PDB entry 9LAF | X-ray diffraction, 2.14 A resolution | chains B and C of the 3 polymer chains in the assembly

== Chain B ==
Molecule: Elongin-B
From: Homo sapiens
Reference sequence: Q15370 (ELOB_HUMAN); residues 1-104 here = UniProt positions 1-104
Chain sequence (104 residues; row label = number of the first residue in the row):
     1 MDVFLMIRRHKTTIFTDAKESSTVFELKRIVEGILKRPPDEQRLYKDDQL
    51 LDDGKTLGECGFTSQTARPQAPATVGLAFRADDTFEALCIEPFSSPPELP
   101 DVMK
Disordered / not traced: 82-84, 96-104
Curated features (UniProtKB/Swiss-Prot):
  - modified residue: Met1 (N-acetylmethionine), Thr84 (Phosphothreonine)

== Chain C ==
Molecule: Elongin-C
From: Homo sapiens
Reference sequence: Q15369 (ELOC_HUMAN); residue numbers follow UniProt; this construct covers 17-112
Chain sequence (96 residues; each row starts with the number of its first residue):
    17 MYVKLISSDGHEFIVKREHALTSGTIKAMLSGPGQFAENETNEVNFREIP
    67 SHVLSKVCMYFTYKVRYTNSSTEIPEFPIAPEIALELLMAANFLDC
Disordered / not traced: 48-55, 87

== Interface between chain B and chain C ==
Residue-residue contacts (42):
  Phe4(B) - Thr78(C)
  Arg8(B) - His27(C)
  Lys11(B) - Asp25(C)  hydrogen bond (side chain-backbone)
  Lys11(B) - His27(C)
  Lys11(B) - Glu28(C)  hydrogen bond (backbone-backbone)
  Thr12(B) - Glu28(C)
  Thr12(B) - Ile30(C)
  Thr13(B) - Glu28(C)  hydrogen bond (backbone-backbone)
  Thr13(B) - Phe29(C)
  Thr13(B) - Ile30(C)  hydrogen bond (backbone-backbone)
  Ile14(B) - Ile30(C)
  Phe15(B) - Phe29(C)  hydrophobic
  Phe15(B) - Ile30(C)  hydrogen bond (backbone-backbone)
  Phe15(B) - Ser71(C)
  Phe15(B) - Cys74(C)  hydrophobic
  Phe15(B) - Met75(C)  hydrophobic
  Thr16(B) - Tyr18(C)  hydrogen bond
  Asp17(B) - Lys32(C)  salt bridge
  Ile34(B) - Tyr18(C)
  Ile34(B) - Ile30(C)  hydrophobic
  Pro69(B) - Met75(C)
  Pro69(B) - Thr78(C)
  Pro69(B) - Tyr79(C)  hydrophobic
  Pro69(B) - Arg82(C)
  Gln70(B) - Met75(C)
  Gln70(B) - Tyr79(C)
  Gln70(B) - Pro91(C)
  Gln70(B) - Glu92(C)
  Gln70(B) - Phe93(C)
  Gln70(B) - Pro94(C)
  Pro72(B) - Met75(C)
  Glu91(B) - His27(C)
  Pro92(B) - His27(C)  hydrogen bond (backbone-side chain)
  Phe93(B) - His27(C)
  Phe93(B) - Phe29(C)  hydrophobic
  Phe93(B) - Ser67(C)
  Phe93(B) - Ser71(C)
  Ser94(B) - Asp25(C)
  Ser94(B) - Pro66(C)
  Ser94(B) - Ser67(C)  hydrogen bond (backbone-side chain)
  Ser94(B) - His68(C)  hydrogen bond
  Ser95(B) - His68(C)
Other interface residues (no listed pair), chain B (22 interface residues in all): Met6, His10, Ile30, Leu35
Other interface residues (no listed pair), chain C (24 interface residues in all): Gly26, Val31, His35, Tyr83

== In short ==
Chain B and chain C form an interface of 22 and 24 residues respectively, with 9 hydrogen bonds and 1 salt
bridge. Polar pairs include Asp17(B)-Lys32(C), Lys11(B)-Asp25(C) and Thr16(B)-Tyr18(C).
Chain B is Elongin-B and chain C is Elongin-C, both from Homo sapiens; the structure, Crystal structure of
Elongin BC-EPOP peptide, was determined by X-ray diffraction.
